8ENV - chains G and d of the 36 polymer chains in the assembly; structure by electron microscopy, 3.42 A resolution.

== Chain G ==
Protein: Structural protein gp33
Source organism: Pseudomonas phage vB_PaeM_E217
Notes: fragment: helices bundle (responsible for connecting ripcord)
UniProt: A0A6G9LFR0 (A0A6G9LFR0_9CAUD); numbering as in UniProt (aligned over 3-104)
Chain sequence (102 residues; row label = number of the first residue in the row):
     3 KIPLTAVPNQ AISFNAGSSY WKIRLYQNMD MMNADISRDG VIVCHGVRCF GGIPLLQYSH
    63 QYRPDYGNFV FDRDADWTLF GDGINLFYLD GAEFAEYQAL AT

== Chain d ==
Protein: Baseplate_J domain-containing protein gp44
Source organism: Pseudomonas phage vB_PaeM_E217
Notes: fragment: triplex gp44-confor 1
UniProt: A0A2K8HLX5 (A0A2K8HLX5_9CAUD); residues 1-417 here = UniProt positions 1-417
Chain sequence (417 residues; each row starts with the number of its first residue):
     1 MANYNYIVDT GVIVADTADV LSDVEAEFRA ALGANINLAA STPQGSLVAA EAIARSSVMR
    61 NEARIANTIN PNVSFGTFLD AICALMGIER GSDLSTFGYG VQVTGRSQTR ISTGSRVQTP
   121 AGAIFTVMSD VTIPAGGVAT IDIKSQEYGN IPLPVGNLII IDGTIGWSGA KVIASTRVDP
   181 GSRQMSDAEL KNARVNRLAI QGRNSTMAIK AYVSAVPNVT SVNVIENNTG AVQVVNGVSF
   241 TLPYAVWVCV AGNPDKQAVA DALWAAHNGG TPWDYGATNN GVPVDGPNGV PVRDPASGRK
   301 YVVKWTTPIM YDGYVNVTVQ QGSSSVAPEA IQNAVVNYAQ GKVEGEEGLV VGASLSAFEV
   361 AGAIAREIPG IYIKLCQVAC VAAGSPAPAP GDFTSEYVMS AFGQATISVG NVRVTFV

== Chain G / chain d interface ==
Pairs across the interface (24):
  Asn-11(G) with Asp-16(d), hydrogen bond
  Arg-26(G) with Val-14(d), hydrogen bond (side chain-backbone)
  Tyr-28(G) with Val-14(d), hydrophobic
  Gln-29(G) with Arg-60(d), hydrogen bond (backbone-side chain)
  Asn-30(G) with Arg-60(d); Ala-63(d)
  Met-31(G) with Asn-61(d); Arg-64(d)
  Met-33(G) with Arg-64(d); Phe-75(d), hydrophobic
  Ile-44(G) with Thr-10(d)
  His-47(G) with Val-8(d); Thr-10(d), hydrogen bond; Gly-11(d); Val-12(d); Ile-13(d)
  Arg-50(G) with Ala-63(d); Arg-64(d), hydrogen bond (side chain-backbone); Asn-67(d), hydrogen bond (side chain-backbone); Val-73(d)
  Phe-52(G) with Asn-72(d); Ser-74(d)
  Gln-59(G) with Asn-70(d)
  Ala-103(G) with Val-195(d)
Other interface residues (no listed pair), chain G (17 interface residues in all): Val-45, Cys-46, Gly-48, Thr-104
Other interface residues (no listed pair), chain d (22 interface residues in all): Ser-57, Ile-65, Ala-66, Thr-68

== Summary ==
The interface between chain G and chain d involves 17 residues on one side and 22 on the other; the contacts
include 6 hydrogen bonds. Polar contacts include Asn-11(G)/Asp-16(d), Arg-26(G)/Val-14(d) and
Gln-29(G)/Arg-60(d).
Chain G is Structural protein gp33 and chain d is Baseplate_J domain-containing protein gp44, both from
Pseudomonas phage vB_PaeM_E217; the structure, In situ cryo-EM structure of Pseudomonas phage E217 tail
baseplate in C6 map, was determined by electron microscopy together with 8FRS, 8FUV, 8FVG and 8FVH from the
same study.
